Entry 7BCU (X-ray diffraction, 0.98 A resolution); this record covers chain A.

# Chain A
Name: Lysozyme
From: Gallus gallus
Notes: EC 3.2.1.17
Reference sequence: P00698 (LYSC_CHICK); residues 1-129 here correspond to UniProt positions 19-147 (UniProt number = residue number + 18)
Sequence (129 residues; row label = number of the first residue in the row):
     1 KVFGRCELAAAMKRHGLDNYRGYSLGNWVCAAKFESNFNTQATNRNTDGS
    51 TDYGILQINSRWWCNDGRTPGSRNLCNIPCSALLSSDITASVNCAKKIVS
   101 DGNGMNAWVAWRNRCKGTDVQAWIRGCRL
Disulfide bonds: Cys-6/Cys-127, Cys-30/Cys-115, Cys-64/Cys-80, Cys-76/Cys-94
Metal / ion sites: Na+ site 1 near Lys-13 (its only coordinating residue here); Na+ site 2: Asn-19, Gly-22; Na+ site 3 near Gln-57 (its only coordinating residue here); Na+ site 4: Ser-60, Cys-64, Ser-72, Arg-73
Swiss-Prot annotation at these positions:
  - active site: Glu-35, Asp-52
  - binding site (substrate): Asp-101

# Summary
The Na+ site 2 is built by Asn-19 and Gly-22. The Na+ site 4 is built by Ser-60, Cys-64, Ser-72 and Arg-73.
UniProt lists active-site residues Glu-35 and Asp-52 and substrate-binding residue Asp-101.
Chain A is Lysozyme (Gallus gallus); the structure, The adduct of NAMI-A with Hen Egg White Lysozyme at 1.5
hours, was determined by X-ray diffraction together with 7BCX, 7BD0 and 7BDM from the same study.
